Entry 5EQ4 (X-ray diffraction, 2.30 A resolution); this record covers chains A and B.

# Chain A (and B)
Protein: Platelet-binding glycoprotein
From: Streptococcus sanguinis
Notes: chain B of this document is another copy of the same molecule, construct and numbering; everything in this record applies to it too
UniProt: A3CM52 (A3CM52_STRSV); residues 249-449 here = UniProt positions 249-449
Amino-acid sequence (201 residues; each row starts with the number of its first residue):
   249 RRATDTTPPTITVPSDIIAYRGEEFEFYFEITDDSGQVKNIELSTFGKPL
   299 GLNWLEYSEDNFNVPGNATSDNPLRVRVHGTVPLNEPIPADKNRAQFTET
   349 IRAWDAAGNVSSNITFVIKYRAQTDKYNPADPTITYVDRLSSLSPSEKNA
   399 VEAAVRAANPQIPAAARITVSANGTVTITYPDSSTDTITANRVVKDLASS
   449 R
Unresolved in the structure: 249-251, 292-301 (chain B: 249-252, 448-449)
Construct notes: engineered mutation E347 (Arg in A3CM52)
Bound ions: Ca2+ site 1: D253, T255, D281, D282, D353; Ca2+ site 2: T372, Y375, D434; Ca2+ site 3: E400 (shared with E400(B) of chain B)
Reported in the primary citation:
  - mutagenesis - R347E: unchanged stability
  - conformationally variable residues (loop rearrangement): S292 to L300, A338 to R342
  - specificity-determining residues: Y368 (proposed by the authors, not directly observed)
  - mutagenesis - T346V: decreased binding to platelet
  - mutagenesis - E400R: unchanged binding to platelet monolayers
  - mutagenesis - E400R: decreased stability

# Interface between chain A and chain B
Contacting residue pairs (25; chain A residue first):
  P393(A) with A413(B); T427(B); Y428(B)
  S394(A) with A413(B), hydrogen bond (backbone-backbone)
  K396(A) with R415(B)
  N397(A) with A412(B), hydrogen bond (side chain-backbone); A413(B); A414(B), hydrogen bond (side chain-backbone); R415(B), hydrogen bond
  E400(A) with R415(B), salt bridge
  A412(A) with N397(B), hydrogen bond (backbone-side chain)
  A413(A) with P393(B); S394(B), hydrogen bond (backbone-backbone); N397(B), hydrogen bond (backbone-side chain)
  A414(A) with N397(B), hydrogen bond (backbone-side chain)
  R415(A) with P393(B); K396(B); N397(B), hydrogen bond; E400(B), salt bridge; I416(B); V418(B)
  I416(A) with R415(B)
  T427(A) with P393(B)
  Y428(A) with P393(B)
  P429(A) with P393(B)
Other interface residues (no listed pair), chain A (17 interface residues in all): R404, T417, V418, S431
Other interface residues (no listed pair), chain B (17 interface residues in all): R404, T417, P429, S431

# In short
The chain A/chain B interface involves 17 residues from each chain; the contacts include 9 hydrogen bonds and
2 salt bridges. Polar contacts include E400(A)-R415(B), N397(A)-A412(B) and N397(A)-A414(B). The paper reports
that T346V of chain A reduces binding to platelet; the specificity determinant Y368(A); 3 substitutions were
tested in all.
Chain A and chain B are both Platelet-binding glycoprotein (Streptococcus sanguinis); the structure, Crystal
structure of the SrpA adhesin R347E mutant from Streptococcus sanguinis, was determined by X-ray diffraction
together with 5EQ2 and 5EQ3 from the same study.
